9NL3 - chains A and B of the 5 polymer chains in the assembly; structure by electron microscopy, 3.20 A resolution.

Chain A:
Protein: R2 retrotransposon protein
Source organism: Taeniopygia guttata
Sequence (1169 residues; row label = number of the first residue in the row):
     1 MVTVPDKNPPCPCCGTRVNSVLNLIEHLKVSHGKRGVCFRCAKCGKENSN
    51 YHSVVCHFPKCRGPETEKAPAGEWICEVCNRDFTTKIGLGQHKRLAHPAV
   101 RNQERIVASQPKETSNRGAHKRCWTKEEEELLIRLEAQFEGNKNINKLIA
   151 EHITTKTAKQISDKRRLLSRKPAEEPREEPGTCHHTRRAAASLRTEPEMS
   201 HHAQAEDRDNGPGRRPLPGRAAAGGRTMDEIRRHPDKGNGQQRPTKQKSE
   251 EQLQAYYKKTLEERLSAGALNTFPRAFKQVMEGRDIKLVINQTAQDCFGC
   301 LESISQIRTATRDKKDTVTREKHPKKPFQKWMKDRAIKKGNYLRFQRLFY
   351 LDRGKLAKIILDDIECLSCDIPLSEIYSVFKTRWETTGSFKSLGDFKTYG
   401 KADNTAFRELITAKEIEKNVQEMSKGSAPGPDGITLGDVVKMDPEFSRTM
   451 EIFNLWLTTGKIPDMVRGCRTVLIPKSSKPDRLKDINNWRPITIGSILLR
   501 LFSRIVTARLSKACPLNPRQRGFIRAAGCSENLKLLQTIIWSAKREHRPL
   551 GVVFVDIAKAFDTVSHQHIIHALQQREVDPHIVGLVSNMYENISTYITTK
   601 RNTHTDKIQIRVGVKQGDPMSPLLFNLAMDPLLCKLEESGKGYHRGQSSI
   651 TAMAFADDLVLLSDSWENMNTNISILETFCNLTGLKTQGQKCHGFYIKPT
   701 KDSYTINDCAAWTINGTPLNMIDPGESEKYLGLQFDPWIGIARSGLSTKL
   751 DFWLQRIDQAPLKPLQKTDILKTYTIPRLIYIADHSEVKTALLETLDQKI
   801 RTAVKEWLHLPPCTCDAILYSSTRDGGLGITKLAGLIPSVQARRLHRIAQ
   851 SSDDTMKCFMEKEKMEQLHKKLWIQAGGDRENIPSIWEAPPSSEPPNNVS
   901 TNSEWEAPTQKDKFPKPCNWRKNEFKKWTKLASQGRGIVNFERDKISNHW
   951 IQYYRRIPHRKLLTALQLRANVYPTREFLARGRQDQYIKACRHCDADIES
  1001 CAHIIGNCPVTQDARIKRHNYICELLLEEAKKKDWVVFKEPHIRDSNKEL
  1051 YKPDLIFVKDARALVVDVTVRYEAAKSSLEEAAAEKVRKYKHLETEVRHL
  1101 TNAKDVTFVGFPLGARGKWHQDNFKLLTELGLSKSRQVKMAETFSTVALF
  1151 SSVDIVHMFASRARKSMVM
Not modelled in the structure: 172-249, 315-326
Cystine bridges: Cys11-Cys13
Metal / ion sites: Zn2+ site 1: His27, His32; Zn2+ site 2: Cys41, Cys44, His57, Cys61; Zn2+ site 3: Cys76, Cys79, His92, His97; Mg2+: Ile557, Asp657 (together with dTTP); Zn2+ site 4: Cys991, Cys994, His1003, Cys1008
Ligand contacts: dTTP: Asn487, Arg490, Asp556, Ile557, Ala558, Lys559, Phe561, Asp562, Gln616, Asp657
Reported in the primary citation:
  - mutagenesis - D1054A/D1067A: abolished catalytic activity
  - catalytic residues: Asp657, Asp658, Asp1054, Asp1067

Chain B:
Molecule: Bottom strand for target rDNA
Sequence (70 nucleotides; row label = number of the first residue in the row):
     1 TTAGATGACGAGGCATTTGGCTACCTTAAGAGAGTCATAGTTACTCCCGC
    51 CGTTTACCCGCGCTTCACAG
Not modelled in the structure: 1-23, 63-70

Interface between chain A and chain B:
Pairs across the interface (90; chain A residue first):
  Lys46(A) with DT35(B), phosphate contact; DC36(B), salt bridge to the phosphate
  Asn50(A) with DG34(B), hydrogen bond to the phosphate; DT35(B), phosphate contact
  His52(A) with DG32(B), base contact; DA33(B), hydrogen bond to the base; DG34(B), hydrogen bond to the sugar
  Ser53(A) with DG34(B), sugar contact; DT35(B), phosphate contact
  Cys56(A) with DA33(B), base contact
  His57(A) with DT35(B), phosphate contact; DC36(B), salt bridge to the phosphate
  Lys60(A) with DG34(B), base contact; DT35(B), hydrogen bond to the base; DC36(B), sugar contact
  Arg62(A) with DC36(B), phosphate contact; DA37(B), salt bridge to the phosphate
  Lys86(A) with DC46(B), salt bridge to the phosphate
  Ile87(A) with DT45(B), base contact; DC46(B), sugar contact
  Gln91(A) with DA43(B), base contact; DC44(B), hydrogen bond to the base
  Arg94(A) with DA43(B), hydrogen bond to the phosphate; DC44(B), salt bridge to the phosphate
  Arg101(A) with DT45(B), salt bridge to the phosphate; DC46(B), salt bridge to the phosphate
  Arg105(A) with DC44(B), salt bridge to the phosphate; DT45(B), salt bridge to the phosphate
  Arg122(A) with DA56(B), sugar contact; DC57(B), salt bridge to the phosphate
  Asn144(A) with DG62(B), base contact
  Lys159(A) with DC61(B), base contact
  Gln160(A) with DC57(B), sugar contact; DC58(B), hydrogen bond to the phosphate
  Asp163(A) with DC57(B), base contact; DC58(B), hydrogen bond to the base
  Leu167(A) with DA56(B), phosphate contact
  Arg170(A) with DT55(B), salt bridge to the phosphate; DA56(B), base contact
  Trp541(A) with DA43(B), hydrogen bond to the phosphate
  Lys701(A) with DC47(B), base contact; DC48(B), base contact
  Asp702(A) with DC46(B), base contact
  Ser703(A) with DC44(B), sugar contact; DT45(B), hydrogen bond to the phosphate
  Tyr704(A) with DC44(B), hydrogen bond to the phosphate
  Gln798(A) with DA33(B), hydrogen bond to the phosphate; DG34(B), phosphate contact
  Arg801(A) with DA33(B), salt bridge to the phosphate
  Lys805(A) with DG32(B), hydrogen bond to the phosphate; DA33(B), salt bridge to the phosphate
  Pro812(A) with DG32(B), sugar contact
  Cys813(A) with DG30(B), base contact; DA31(B), base contact; DG32(B), sugar contact
  Thr814(A) with DG32(B), sugar contact
  Cys815(A) with DA31(B), phosphate contact; DG32(B), phosphate contact
  Asp816(A) with DG32(B), hydrogen bond to the phosphate; DA33(B), phosphate contact
  Leu931(A) with DA31(B), phosphate contact
  Ala932(A) with DA29(B), base contact; DA31(B), hydrogen bond to the phosphate
  Ser933(A) with DA29(B), sugar contact; DG30(B), phosphate contact; DA31(B), hydrogen bond to the phosphate
  Gln934(A) with DA31(B), phosphate contact
  Arg936(A) with DT27(B), salt bridge to the phosphate
  Glu977(A) with DA29(B), phosphate contact
  Arg981(A) with DG30(B), hydrogen bond to the base; DA31(B), phosphate contact
  Gly982(A) with DG30(B), hydrogen bond to the phosphate
  Arg983(A) with DG30(B), base contact
  Gln984(A) with DG30(B), phosphate contact
  Lys989(A) with DA29(B), salt bridge to the phosphate
  Ile998(A) with DA28(B), sugar contact
  Ser1000(A) with DA29(B), phosphate contact
  Ala1002(A) with DT26(B), sugar contact; DT27(B), phosphate contact
  His1003(A) with DT27(B), hydrogen bond to the phosphate
  Gly1006(A) with DC25(B), sugar contact
  Asn1007(A) with DT26(B), hydrogen bond to the sugar
  Gln1012(A) with DC24(B), base contact
  Arg1015(A) with DC24(B), base contact
  Ile1016(A) with DC24(B), sugar contact
  His1019(A) with DC24(B), phosphate contact
  Thr1069(A) with DC25(B), hydrogen bond to the phosphate
  Val1070(A) with DC25(B), hydrogen bond to the phosphate
  Arg1071(A) with DT26(B), salt bridge to the phosphate
  Tyr1072(A) with DT26(B), hydrogen bond to the phosphate
Interface residues without a listed pair, chain A (63 interface residues in all): Gly90, His120, Lys544, Val1068
Interface residues without a listed pair, chain B (28 interface residues in all): DT54, DC59

In short:
63 residues of chain A and 28 residues of chain B are in contact; the contacts include 23 hydrogen bonds and
16 salt bridges. Polar pairs include His52(A)-DA33(B), Lys60(A)-DT35(B) and Gln91(A)-DC44(B). Chain A binds
dTTP. From the paper: catalytic residues Asp657(A), Asp658(A) and Asp1054(A) among others; D1054A/D1067A of
chain A abolish catalytic activity.
Here chain A is R2 retrotransposon protein (Taeniopygia guttata) and chain B is Bottom strand for target rDNA.
Entry 9NL3 (Structure of R2 retrotransposon protein from Taeniopygia guttata initiating target-primed reverse
transcription) was determined by electron microscopy, deposited together with 9NL2 and 9NL4.
